5HZY - chain A; structure by X-ray diffraction, 2.55 A resolution.

# Chain A
Protein: Uncharacterized protein RavZ
Source organism: Legionella pneumophila subsp. pneumophila strain Philadelphia 1
UniProt: Q5ZUV9 (Q5ZUV9_LEGPH); residue numbers follow UniProt; this construct covers 49-502
Chain sequence (469 residues; numbered 34 to 502; the number before each row is that of its first residue):
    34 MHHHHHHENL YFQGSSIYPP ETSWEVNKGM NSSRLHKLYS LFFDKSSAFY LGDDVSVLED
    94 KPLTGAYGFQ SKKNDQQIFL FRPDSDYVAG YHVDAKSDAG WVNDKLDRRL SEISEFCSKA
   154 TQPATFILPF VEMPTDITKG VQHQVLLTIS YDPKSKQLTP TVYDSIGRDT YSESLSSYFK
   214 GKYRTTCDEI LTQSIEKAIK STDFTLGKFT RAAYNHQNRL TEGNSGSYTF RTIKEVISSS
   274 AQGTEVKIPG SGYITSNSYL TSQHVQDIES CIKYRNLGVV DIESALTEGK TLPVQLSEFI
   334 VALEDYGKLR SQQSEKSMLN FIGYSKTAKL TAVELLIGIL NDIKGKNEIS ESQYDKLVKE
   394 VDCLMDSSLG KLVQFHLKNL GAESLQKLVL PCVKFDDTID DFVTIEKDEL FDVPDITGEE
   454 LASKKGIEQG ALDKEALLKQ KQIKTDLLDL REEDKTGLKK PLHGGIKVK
Not modelled in the structure: 34-38, 200-206, 349-355, 433-502
Differences from the reference sequence: expression tag (34-48); engineered mutation Ser-258 (Cys in Q5ZUV9)
Swiss-Prot annotation at these positions:
  - region: Tyr-211 to Arg-217 (Alpha-3 helix)
  - motif: Asp-429 to Leu-443 (LIR 3)
  - active site: His-176, Asp-197
  - mutagenesis: Met-63 to Asn-64 (Abolished ability to cleave lipid-conjugated ATG8 family proteins), Leu-139 to Leu-143 (Reduced ability to cleave lipid-conjugated ATG8 family proteins), Gln-175 to Gln-177 (Does not affect ability to cleave lipid-conjugated ATG8 family proteins), His-176 (H176A: Abolished ability to cleave lipid-conjugated ATG8 family proteins; when associated with A-258), Leu-180 to Ile-182 (Reduced ability to cleave lipid-conjugated ATG8 family proteins), Asp-197 (D197A: Abolished ability to cleave lipid-conjugated ATG8 family proteins), Leu-208 (L208D: Reduced ability to cleave lipid-conjugated ATG8 family proteins), Tyr-211 to Arg-217 (Reduced binding to membranes), Tyr-211 to Tyr-216 (Reduced binding to membranes. Abolished ability to cleave lipid-conjugated ATG8 family proteins), Tyr-211 (Y211D: Reduced ability to cleave lipid-conjugated ATG8 family proteins), Phe-212 (F212D: Reduced ability to cleave lipid-conjugated ATG8 family proteins), Tyr-216 (Y216D: Slightly reduced ability to cleave lipid-conjugated ATG8 family proteins), 7 further mutagenesis entries in UniProt
Reported in the primary citation:
  - catalytic residues: His-176, Asp-197
  - conformationally variable residues (loop rearrangement, side-chain flip): Gln-250 to Gly-256, Ser-258
  - contacts within the chain: His-176/Asp-197
  - mutagenesis - C258S: abolished catalytic activity

# In short
From UniProt: active-site residues His-176 and Asp-197 and 48 mutagenesis sites. The paper reports catalytic
residues His-176 and Asp-197; C258S abolishes catalytic activity.
Chain A is Uncharacterized protein RavZ (Legionella pneumophila subsp. pneumophila strain Philadelphia 1); the
structure, Crystal structure of the legionella pneumophila effector protein RavZ - P6322, was determined by
X-ray diffraction (same publication as 5IO3 and 5IZV).
